Entry 7WB4 (electron microscopy, 5.60 A resolution (low resolution: residue-level contacts below are approximate; hydrogen-bond / salt-bridge calls are withheld)); this record covers chains F and E of the 27 polymer chains in the assembly.

== Chain F ==
Protein: MGC83926 protein
Organism: Xenopus laevis
UniProtKB: Q66IZ6 (Q66IZ6_XENLA); residues 1-326 here = UniProt positions 1-326
Sequence (326 residues; numbered 1 to 326; the number before each row is that of its first residue):
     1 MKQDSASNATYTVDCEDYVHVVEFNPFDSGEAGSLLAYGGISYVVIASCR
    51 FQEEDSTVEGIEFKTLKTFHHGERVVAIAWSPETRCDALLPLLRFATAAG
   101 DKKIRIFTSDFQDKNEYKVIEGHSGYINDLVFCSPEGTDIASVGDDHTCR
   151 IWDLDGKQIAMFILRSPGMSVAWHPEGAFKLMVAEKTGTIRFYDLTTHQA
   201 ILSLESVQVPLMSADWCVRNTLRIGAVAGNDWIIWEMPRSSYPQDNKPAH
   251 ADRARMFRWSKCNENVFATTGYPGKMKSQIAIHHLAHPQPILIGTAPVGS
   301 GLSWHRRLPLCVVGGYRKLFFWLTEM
Unresolved in the structure: 1-8

== Chain E ==
Protein: outer Nup160
Organism: Xenopus laevis
UniProtKB: A0A1L8GIX3 (A0A1L8GIX3_XENLA); numbering as in UniProt (aligned over 1-1435)
Sequence (1435 residues; row label = number of the first residue in the row):
     1 MAAAERHMTPFQAIDWAGSITLPMVQRVGGFTRAIMAASVNLERSYMELI
    51 GAERETSRRNFRDLSLRPDVNLVIGGPKYADCAGGYCYSESSSLLSATRN
   101 RFLHWTSYADTLELVEISLDINLVNNAVRLRILNCSILPGGVHICETPNN
   151 IVVLILTNQTVHRLILPHPSRMYRSEIISDSHIQSIFTDIGKTNFHDPSN
   201 TYVIPAIPGRAPNTTASTAWLSSDGEALFALPSISGGILVIKMPPHDMEG
   251 LVTIAELKQSSVMQRLLTGWMPSSIRGDQGPAHLPVSLAVHTLDHDSYLF
   301 ALCQDHKLRMWSYKDQMCLMVADMLEYVPVSKDIRQTAGTGHKLRLAFSE
   351 TLGILYLGVYLHTPKQGQFCVFQLMCAESNRYSLDHISSIFTNQETLIDF
   401 TFTLTSMDIWALWLDDDNQTVVKHINFEENQAGQWNPVFVNPLPEDDLAI
   451 SDEQEPQEAYLECLFAPGRFTIAAVQKAIQILRKGSGRVLDLSWEELRKD
   501 VTLTVENEIQNAVIDYDVSQEEFRQINIENWCKFYTCCLQYQETLSRPLA
   551 LLVHPDTNMVCLLRKGFLSFLAPCSLVEHLYLVPAEHLLTVDESVISDDI
   601 DAASDIVNLIQCLRMIADYISEDMAYLMESACCHLQSPERVAEQILEDLI
   651 ANDIDNIMENIQNKLQDTRNPIRAIGFLLQNMDYETNADMEQPQPNTRLN
   701 LSTLYGSITASSVVCQAICKISATRFLICRDLLILQHLLLRLGDMALIGA
   751 GQLLHSQQELIPRAAQLLLSYYMIRWGSQCLACAVPVDILESNLQHLSVL
   801 ELSDSQVEKRRYTSGIQTIVELFFEDVARKHFPHVFIQSGASQLQEPLNW
   851 SDLIKRITNYLLQLLWPSNPNFQFAECLMRNCQYTQLQEYVRLLLPWCQV
   901 NVGSCHFMLAQCYLVAGEGHKALDCFSQAASEVEREDFLEKLIRVEEGES
   951 VSPRLQYYNRVLRLLEDVGLPELVIQLATIAIGEASDDWRSQAALRTRIF
  1001 KHHLDMGHNNQAYDALTQIPDPSRQLDCLRQLVVVLCERSQLQDLVEFPY
  1051 VNLHNEVVGIIESRARAVDLMTHNYYELLYAFHIYRHNYRKAGSVMFEYG
  1101 MRLGREVRTLRGLQKQVNSYLACLNCLRLIRPEYAWIVQPVSGAVYERPG
  1151 ASPKRNYDGESSAVPSSSQIEILELRDLEKEYVLAQTRLTLAKHNPSTAA
  1201 IAGSSAAEEMVALLVQAGLFDTAISLCQTFKLALTSVFEGLACKCIRLQQ
  1251 GGEAAQAEAWEWLAANQLATVITTKESSATDEAWRLMISYLDKYEAKNTL
  1301 YHHCIINKLLSHGVPLPNWLINRYKAMDAAELLRLYLKYDLLEEAAELVL
  1351 EYVDALLGKGHQYFGIQAPLSATSQLVWFPYSAIDHLRQALGENESNQHN
  1401 QAILSKLQRKMDEYFQKLKKATDDYKKLVQKPLRA
Unresolved in the structure: 1-40, 429-432, 945-951, 1146-1166

== How chain F and chain E interact ==
Pairs across the interface (8; chain F residue first):
  Gln199(F) - Asp452(E)
  Ala200(F) - Glu453(E)
  Gly274(F) - Asp967(E)
  Gly274(F) - Val968(E)
  Gly274(F) - Gly969(E)
  Lys275(F) - Asp967(E)
  Val298(F) - Val968(E)
  Val298(F) - Gly969(E)
Interface residues without a listed pair, chain F (6 interface residues in all): Pro273

== Summary ==
Chain F and chain E form an interface of 6 and 5 residues respectively.
Chain F is MGC83926 protein and chain E is outer Nup160, both from Xenopus laevis; the structure, Cryo-EM
structure of the NR subunit from X. laevis NPC, was determined by electron microscopy.
